6T2X - chains A and B; structure by X-ray diffraction, 1.54 A resolution.

Chain A:
Protein: Genome polyprotein
Organism: Southampton virus (serotype 3)
Notes: EC 3.6.1.15, 3.4.22.66, 2.7.7.48
Reference sequence: Q04544 (POLG_SOUV3); residues 1-172 here correspond to UniProt positions 1100-1271 (UniProt number = residue number + 1099)
Sequence (172 residues; numbered 1 to 172; the number before each row is that of its first residue):
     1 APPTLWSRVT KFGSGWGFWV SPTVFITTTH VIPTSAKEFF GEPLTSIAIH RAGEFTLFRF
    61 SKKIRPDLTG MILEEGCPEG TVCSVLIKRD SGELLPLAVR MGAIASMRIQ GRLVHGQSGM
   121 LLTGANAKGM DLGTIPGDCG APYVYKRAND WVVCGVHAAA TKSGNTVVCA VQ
Curated features (UniProtKB/Swiss-Prot):
  - active site (For 3CLpro activity): His30, Glu54, Cys139
Reported in the primary citation:
  - binding site for 1-(3-chlorophenyl)-N-methylmethanamine: Leu122

Chain B:
Protein: Genome polyprotein
Organism: Southampton virus (serotype 3)
Notes: EC 3.6.1.15, 3.4.22.66, 2.7.7.48
Reference sequence: Q04544 (POLG_SOUV3); residues 2-173 here correspond to UniProt positions 1101-1272 (UniProt number = residue number + 1099)
Sequence (172 residues; each row starts with the number of its first residue):
     2 PPTLWSRVTK FGSGWGFWVS PTVFITTTHV IPTSAKEFFG EPLTSIAIHR AGEFTLFRFS
    62 KKIRPDLTGM ILEEGCPEGT VCSVLIKRDS GELLPLAVRM GAIASMRIQG RLVHGQSGML
   122 LTGANAKGMD LGTIPGDCGA PYVYKRANDW VVCGVHAAAT KSGNTVVCAV QA
Curated features (UniProtKB/Swiss-Prot):
  - active site (For 3CLpro activity): His30, Glu54, Cys139
Residues lining bound ligands: 1-(3-chlorophenyl)-N-methylmethanamine (JFJ): Gly80, Val82, Arg100, Leu122

Chain A / chain B interface:
Contacting residue pairs (43; chain A residue first):
  Ala1(A) with Glu93(B), hydrogen bond (backbone-side chain); Asp131(B), hydrogen bond (backbone-side chain)
  Trp6(A) with Glu93(B), hydrogen bond
  Val82(A) with Thr123(B); Met130(B); Leu132(B), hydrophobic
  Cys83(A) with Met130(B)
  Ser84(A) with Met130(B)
  Glu93(A) with Gly92(B); Leu94(B)
  Leu94(A) with Gly92(B), hydrogen bond (backbone-backbone); Glu93(B); Leu94(B), hydrogen bond (backbone-backbone)
  Leu95(A) with Leu94(B); Pro96(B)
  Pro96(A) with Leu94(B); Asp131(B)
  Ala98(A) with Leu132(B), hydrophobic
  Arg100(A) with Gly124(B)
  Leu122(A) with Ala98(B), hydrogen bond (backbone-backbone); Leu122(B)
  Thr123(A) with Ser84(B), hydrogen bond (backbone-side chain); Pro96(B); Leu97(B); Ala98(B)
  Gly124(A) with Ser84(B); Ala98(B)
  Ala125(A) with Val82(B), hydrophobic
  Asn126(A) with Lys146(B)
  Met130(A) with Thr4(B)
  Asp131(A) with Thr4(B), hydrogen bond; Leu5(B), hydrogen bond (side chain-backbone); Trp6(B), hydrogen bond (backbone-side chain)
  Leu132(A) with Ser84(B); Leu86(B), hydrophobic; Pro96(B), hydrophobic; Trp151(B), hydrophobic
  Tyr145(A) with Met130(B), hydrophobic
  Lys146(A) with Lys128(B), hydrogen bond (backbone-side chain); Met130(B), hydrogen bond (backbone-side chain)
  Ala148(A) with Lys128(B)
  Trp151(A) with Gly129(B); Met130(B), hydrophobic
Also at the interface, not in a pair above, chain A (27 interface residues in all): Gly92, Leu97, Val144, Arg147
Also at the interface, not in a pair above, chain B (25 interface residues in all): Lys88, Ser91, Leu95

Summary:
27 residues of chain A face 25 of chain B across their interface, with 12 hydrogen bonds. Polar pairs include
Ala1(A)-Glu93(B), Ala1(A)-Asp131(B) and Trp6(A)-Glu93(B). Ligands of chain B:
1-(3-chlorophenyl)-N-methylmethanamine. UniProt lists 3 active-site residues on chain A; 3 active-site
residues on chain B. From the paper: a binding site for 1-(3-chlorophenyl)-N-methylmethanamine at Leu122(A).
Here chain A is Genome polyprotein and chain B is Genome polyprotein, both from Southampton virus (serotype
3). Entry 6T2X (3C-like protease from Southampton virus complexed with FMOPL000004a) was determined by X-ray
diffraction (same publication as 6T1Q, 6T2I, 6T3G, 6T49, 6T4E, 6T4S and 14 further entries).
